Entry 7CYN (electron microscopy, 4.20 A resolution (low resolution: residue-level contacts below are approximate; hydrogen-bond / salt-bridge calls are withheld)); this record covers chains B and D of the 4 polymer chains in the assembly.

# Chain B
Molecule: Toll-like receptor 7
Source organism: Homo sapiens
UniProtKB: Q9NYK1 (TLR7_HUMAN); residue numbers follow UniProt; this construct covers 1-1049
Sequence (1049 residues; each row starts with the number of its first residue):
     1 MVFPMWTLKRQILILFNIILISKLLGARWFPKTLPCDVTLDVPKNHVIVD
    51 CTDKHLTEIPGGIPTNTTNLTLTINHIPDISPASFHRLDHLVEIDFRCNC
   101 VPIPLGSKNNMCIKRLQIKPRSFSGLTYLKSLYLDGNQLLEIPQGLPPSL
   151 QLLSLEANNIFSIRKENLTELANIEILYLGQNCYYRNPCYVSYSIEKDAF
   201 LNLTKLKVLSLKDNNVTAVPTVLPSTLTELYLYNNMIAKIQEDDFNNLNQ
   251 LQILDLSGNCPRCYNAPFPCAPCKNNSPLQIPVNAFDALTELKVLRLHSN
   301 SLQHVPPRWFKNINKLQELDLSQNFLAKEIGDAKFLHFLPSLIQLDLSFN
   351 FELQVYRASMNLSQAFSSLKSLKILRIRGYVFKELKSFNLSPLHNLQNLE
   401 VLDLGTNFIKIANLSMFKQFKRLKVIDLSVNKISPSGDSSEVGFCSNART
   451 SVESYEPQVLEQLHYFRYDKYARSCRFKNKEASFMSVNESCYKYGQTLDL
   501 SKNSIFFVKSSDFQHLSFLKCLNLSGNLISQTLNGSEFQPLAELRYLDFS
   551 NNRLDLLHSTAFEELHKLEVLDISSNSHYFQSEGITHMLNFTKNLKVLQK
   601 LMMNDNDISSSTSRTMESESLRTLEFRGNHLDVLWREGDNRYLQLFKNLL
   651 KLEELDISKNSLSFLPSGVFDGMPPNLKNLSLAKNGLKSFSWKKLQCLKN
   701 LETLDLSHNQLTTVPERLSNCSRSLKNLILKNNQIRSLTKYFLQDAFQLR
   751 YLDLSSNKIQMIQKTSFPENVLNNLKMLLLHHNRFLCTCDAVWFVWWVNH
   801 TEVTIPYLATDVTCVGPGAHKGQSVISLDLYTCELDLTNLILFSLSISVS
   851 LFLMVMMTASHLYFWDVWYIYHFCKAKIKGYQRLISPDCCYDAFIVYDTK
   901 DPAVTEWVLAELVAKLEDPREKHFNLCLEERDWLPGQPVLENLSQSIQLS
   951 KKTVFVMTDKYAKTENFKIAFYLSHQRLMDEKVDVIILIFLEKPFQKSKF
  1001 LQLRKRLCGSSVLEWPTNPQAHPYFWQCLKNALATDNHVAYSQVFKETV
Disordered / not traced: 1-30, 436-469, 476-489, 865-1049
Curated features (UniProtKB/Swiss-Prot):
  - glycosylation (N-linked (GlcNAc...) asparagine): Asn66, Asn69, Asn167, Asn202, Asn215, Asn361, Asn413, Asn488, Asn523, Asn534, Asn590, Asn679, Asn720, Asn799
Cystine bridges: Cys36-Cys51, Cys98-Cys475, Cys100-Cys112, Cys183-Cys189, Cys263-Cys270, Cys491-Cys521, Cys787-Cys814, Cys789-Cys833

# Chain D
Molecule: Protein unc-93 homolog B1
Source organism: Homo sapiens
UniProtKB: Q9H1C4 (UN93B_HUMAN); residue numbers follow UniProt; this construct covers 1-597
Sequence (597 residues; row label = number of the first residue in the row):
     1 MEAEPPLYPMAGAAGPQGDEDLLGVPDGPEAPLDELVGAYPNYNEEEEER
    51 RYYRRKRLGVLKNVLAASAGGMLTYGVYLGLLQMQLILHYDETYREVKYG
   101 NMGLPDIDSKMLMGINVTPIAALLYTPVLIRFFGTKWMMFLAVGIYALFV
   151 STNYWERYYTLVPSAVALGMAIVPLWASMGNYITRMAQKYHEYSHYKEQD
   201 GQGMKQRPPRGSHAPYLLVFQAIFYSFFHLSFACAQLPMIYFLNHYLYDL
   251 NHTLYNVQSCGTNSHGILSGFNKTVLRTLPRSGNLIVVESVLMAVAFLAM
   301 LLVLGLCGAAYRPTEEIDLRSVGWGNIFQLPFKHVRDYRLRHLVPFFIYS
   351 GFEVLFACTGIALGYGVCSVGLERLAYLLVAYSLGASAASLLGLLGLWLP
   401 RPVPLVAGAGVHLLLTFILFFWAPVPRVLQHSWILYVAAALWGVGSALNK
   451 TGLSTLLGILYEDKERQDFIFTIYHWWQAVAIFTVYLGSSLHMKAKLAVL
   501 LVTLVAAAVSYLRMEQKLRRGVAPRQPRIPRPQHKVRGYRYLEEDNSDES
   551 DAEGEHGDGAEEEAPPAGPRPGPEPAGLGRRPCPYEQAQGGDGPEEQ
Disordered / not traced: 1-44, 528-597
Curated features (UniProtKB/Swiss-Prot):
  - modified residue (Phosphoserine): Ser547, Ser550
  - glycosylation (N-linked (GlcNAc...) asparagine): Asn251, Asn272, Asn449
Cystine bridges: Cys260-Cys368
Covalent attachments: N-acetylglucosamine (NAG) linked to Asn251, Asn272

# Chain B / chain D interface
Residue-residue contacts (37):
  Thr788(B) - Glu96(D)
  Thr788(B) - Val97(D)
  Cys789(B) - Val97(D)
  Pro817(B) - Thr93(D)
  Pro817(B) - Val97(D)
  Gly818(B) - Lys273(D)
  Ala819(B) - Thr93(D)
  Tyr831(B) - Arg281(D)
  Tyr831(B) - Ser282(D)
  Thr832(B) - Val97(D)
  Thr832(B) - Lys98(D)
  Thr832(B) - Leu279(D)
  Cys833(B) - Val97(D)
  Glu834(B) - Lys98(D)
  Leu837(B) - Trp155(D)
  Asn839(B) - Tyr154(D)
  Asn839(B) - Trp155(D)
  Asn839(B) - Ile286(D)
  Leu842(B) - Tyr154(D)
  Phe843(B) - Ser151(D)
  Phe843(B) - Thr152(D)
  Phe843(B) - Tyr154(D)
  Phe843(B) - Thr160(D)
  Ser846(B) - Ser151(D)
  Ser846(B) - Met293(D)
  Ile847(B) - Leu148(D)
  Val849(B) - Phe297(D)
  Leu853(B) - Phe140(D)
  Leu853(B) - Phe297(D)
  Leu853(B) - Met300(D)
  Met854(B) - Leu141(D)
  Met857(B) - Trp137(D)
  Met857(B) - Phe140(D)
  Met857(B) - Leu304(D)
  His861(B) - Phe132(D)
  His861(B) - Phe133(D)
  His861(B) - Trp137(D)
Interface residues without a listed pair, chain B (24 interface residues in all): Leu835, Leu840, Ser850, Thr858
Interface residues without a listed pair, chain D (25 interface residues in all): Leu301

# In short
24 residues of chain B face 25 of chain D across their interface. Covalently linked N-acetylglucosamine: at
Asn251(D) and Asn272(D).
Here chain B is Toll-like receptor 7 and chain D is Protein unc-93 homolog B1, both from Homo sapiens. Entry
7CYN (Cryo-EM structure of human TLR7 in complex with UNC93B1) was determined by electron microscopy,
deposited together with 7C76 and 7C77.
